Entry 1P4E (X-ray diffraction, 2.70 A resolution); this record covers chains H and D of the 10 polymer chains in the assembly.

# Chain H
Molecule: 33-nt DNA strand
Sequence (33 nucleotides; row label = number of the first residue in the row):
     1 TAAGTTCCTA TTCTTTAAAA GAATAGGAAC TTC
Glycans and other covalent adducts: phosphonate (2PO) linked to DC13

# Chain D
Molecule: Recombinase FLP protein
Organism: Saccharomyces cerevisiae
Notes: fragment: Flpe
UniProt: P03870 (FLP_YEAST); residues 2-422 here correspond to UniProt positions 3-423 (UniProt number = residue number + 1)
Amino-acid sequence (429 residues; each row starts with the number of its first residue):
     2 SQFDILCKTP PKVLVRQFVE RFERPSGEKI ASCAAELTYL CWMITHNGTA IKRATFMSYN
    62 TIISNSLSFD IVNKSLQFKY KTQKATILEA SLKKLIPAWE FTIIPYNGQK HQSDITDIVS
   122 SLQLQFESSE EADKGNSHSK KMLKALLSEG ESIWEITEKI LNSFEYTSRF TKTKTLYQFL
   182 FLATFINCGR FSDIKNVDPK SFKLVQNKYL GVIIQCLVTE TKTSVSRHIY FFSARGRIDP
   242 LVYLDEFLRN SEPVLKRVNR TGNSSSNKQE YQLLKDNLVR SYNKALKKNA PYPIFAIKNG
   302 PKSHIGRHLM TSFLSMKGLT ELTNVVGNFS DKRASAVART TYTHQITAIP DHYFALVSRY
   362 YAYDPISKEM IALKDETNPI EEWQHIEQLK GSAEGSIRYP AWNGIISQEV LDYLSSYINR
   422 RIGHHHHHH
Not modelled in the structure: 109-113, 131-135, 265-266, 423-430
Sequence notes: variant Asp5 (Gly6 in P03870); engineered mutation Phe330 (Trp331 in P03870); expression tag (424-430)
Modified residues: Tyr343 (o-phosphotyrosine; PTR)
Ligand contacts: phosphonate (2PO): Arg191, Lys223, His305, Arg308

# Chain H / chain D interface
Residue-residue contacts - 33 pairs, chain H then chain D:
  DT1(H) with Arg170(D), hydrogen bond to the base
  DA2(H) with Arg170(D), hydrogen bond to the base
  DA3(H) with Arg170(D), hydrogen bond to the sugar; Lys289(D), phosphate contact
  DG4(H) with Ser169(D), phosphate contact; Arg170(D), hydrogen bond to the phosphate; Thr174(D), hydrogen bond to the phosphate; Tyr178(D), hydrogen bond to the phosphate; Ser282(D), sugar contact; Lys285(D), hydrogen bond to the base
  DT5(H) with Ser282(D), hydrogen bond to the phosphate; Lys285(D), hydrogen bond to the base
  DT6(H) with Asn278(D), hydrogen bond to the phosphate; Arg281(D), base contact
  DC7(H) with Asn278(D), base contact; Arg281(D), base contact
  DC8(H) with Ser2(D), phosphate contact; Gln3(D), hydrogen bond to the phosphate; Met58(D), sugar contact
  DT9(H) with Met58(D), base contact; Thr62(D), hydrogen bond to the phosphate
  DA10(H) with Thr62(D), phosphate contact; Asn66(D), hydrogen bond to the phosphate
  DT11(H) with Asn300(D), sugar contact
  DC13(H) with Asn137(D), hydrogen bond to the phosphate; Lys223(D), hydrogen bond to the base
  DT14(H) with Arg191(D), hydrogen bond to the phosphate; Lys223(D), sugar contact; Thr224(D), phosphate contact
  DT15(H) with Thr224(D), phosphate contact; Ser331(D), hydrogen bond to the phosphate; Lys333(D), salt bridge to the phosphate
  DT16(H) with Arg340(D), salt bridge to the phosphate
Other interface residues (no listed pair), chain H (16 interface residues in all): DT12
Other interface residues (no listed pair), chain D (27 interface residues in all): Asn61, Ser65, Gly136, Phe171, Ala286

# In short
16 residues of chain H and 27 residues of chain D are in contact, with 17 hydrogen bonds and 2 salt bridges.
Polar pairs include DT1(H)-Arg170(D), DA2(H)-Arg170(D) and DG4(H)-Lys285(D). Bound to chain D: phosphonate.
Covalently linked phosphonate: at DC13(H).
Chain H is a 33-nt DNA strand and chain D is Recombinase FLP protein (Saccharomyces cerevisiae); the
structure, Flpe W330F mutant-DNA Holliday Junction Complex, was determined by X-ray diffraction.
